PDB entry 9JYY | electron microscopy, 3.00 A resolution | chains e and Q of the 28 polymer chains in the assembly

# Chain e
Molecule: Internal virion protein gp14
Organism: Escherichia phage T7
UniProtKB: P03724 (GP14_BPT7); numbering as in UniProt (aligned over 1-196)
Sequence (196 residues; each row starts with the number of its first residue):
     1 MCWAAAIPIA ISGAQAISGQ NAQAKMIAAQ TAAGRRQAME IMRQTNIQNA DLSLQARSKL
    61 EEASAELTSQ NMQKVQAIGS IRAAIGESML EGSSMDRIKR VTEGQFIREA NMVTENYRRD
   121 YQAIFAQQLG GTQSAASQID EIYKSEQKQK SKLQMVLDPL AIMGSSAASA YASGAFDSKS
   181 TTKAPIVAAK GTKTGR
Disordered / not traced: 1-3, 87-100, 130-196

# Chain Q
Molecule: Internal virion protein gp15
Organism: Escherichia phage T7
Sequence (747 residues; each row starts with the number of its first residue):
     1 MSKIESALQA AQPGLSRLRG GAGGMGYRAA TTQAEQPRSS LLDTIGRFAK AGADMYTAKE
    61 QRARDLADER SNEIIRKLTP EQRREALNNG TLLYQDDPYA MEALRVKTGR NAAYLVDDDV
   121 MQKIKEGVFR TREEMEEYRH SRLQEGAKVY AEQFGIDPED VDYQRGFNGD ITERNISLYG
   181 AHDNFLSQQA QKGAIMNSRV ELNGVLQDPD MLRRPDSADF FEKYIDNGLV TGAIPSDAQA
   241 TQLISQAFSD ASSRAGGADF LMRVGDKKVT LNGATTTYRE LIGEEQWNAL MVTAQRSQFE
   301 TDAKLNEQYR LKINSALNQE DPRTAWEMLQ GIKAELDKVQ PDEQMTPQRE WLISAQEQVQ
   361 NQMNAWTKAQ AKALDDSMKS MNKLDVIDKQ FQKRINGEWV STDFKDMPVN ENTGEFKHSD
   421 MVNYANKKLA EIDSMDIPDG AKDAMKLKYL QADSKDGAFR TAIGTMVTDA GQEWSAAVIN
   481 GKLPERTPAM DALRRIRNAD PQLIAALYPD QAELFLTMDM MDKQGIDPQV ILDADRLTVK
   541 RSKEQRFEDD KAFESALNAS KAPEIARMPA SLRESARKIY DSVKYRSGNE SMAMEQMTKF
   601 LKESTYTFTG DDVDGDTVGV IPKNMMQVNS DPKSWEQGRD ILEEARKGII ASNPWITNKQ
   661 LTMYSQGDSI YLMDTTGQVR VRYDKELLSK VWSENQKKLE EKAREKALAD VNKRAPIVAA
   721 TKAREAAAKR VREKRKQTPK FIYGRKE
Disordered / not traced: 1-40, 712-747

# Chain e / chain Q interface
Residue-residue contacts (38):
  Met42(e) - Lys192(Q)
  Met42(e) - Met196(Q)  hydrophobic
  Arg43(e) - Lys192(Q)  hydrogen bond (backbone-side chain)
  Thr45(e) - Lys192(Q)  hydrogen bond (backbone-side chain)
  Ile47(e) - Gln188(Q)
  Ile47(e) - Gln191(Q)
  Ile47(e) - Lys192(Q)
  Ile47(e) - Ile195(Q)  hydrophobic
  Gln48(e) - Gln188(Q)
  Ala50(e) - Ala238(Q)  hydrophobic
  Ala50(e) - Gln239(Q)
  Ala50(e) - Gln242(Q)
  Arg57(e) - Gln242(Q)
  Arg57(e) - Gln246(Q)
  Leu60(e) - Met196(Q)  hydrophobic
  Leu60(e) - Arg199(Q)
  Ala63(e) - Met196(Q)  hydrophobic
  Ser64(e) - Met196(Q)
  Ser64(e) - Arg199(Q)
  Ser64(e) - Val200(Q)
  Ser64(e) - Asn203(Q)  hydrogen bond
  Leu67(e) - Val200(Q)  hydrophobic
  Thr68(e) - Val200(Q)
  Thr68(e) - Asn203(Q)
  Gln73(e) - Gly204(Q)  hydrogen bond (side chain-backbone)
  Gln73(e) - Asp208(Q)  hydrogen bond
  Lys74(e) - Asp208(Q)  salt bridge
  Lys74(e) - Met211(Q)
  Ala77(e) - Val205(Q)  hydrophobic
  Ala77(e) - Met211(Q)  hydrophobic
  Ser80(e) - Glu201(Q)
  Ser80(e) - Phe220(Q)
  Ile81(e) - Phe220(Q)  hydrophobic
  Ala84(e) - Phe220(Q)  hydrophobic
  Ala84(e) - Lys223(Q)
  Ala84(e) - Asn227(Q)
  Ile85(e) - Asp219(Q)
  Ile85(e) - Phe220(Q)
Also at the interface, not in a pair above, chain e (22 interface residues in all): Asn46, Gln76, Ile78
Also at the interface, not in a pair above, chain Q (25 interface residues in all): Asp210, Arg214, Asp216, Tyr224

# In short
22 residues of chain e and 25 residues of chain Q are in contact, with 5 hydrogen bonds and 1 salt bridge.
Among the polar pairs are Lys74(e)-Asp208(Q), Arg43(e)-Lys192(Q) and Thr45(e)-Lys192(Q).
Chain e is Internal virion protein gp14 and chain Q is Internal virion protein gp15, both from Escherichia
phage T7; the structure, core proteins of mature T7, was determined by electron microscopy, deposited together
with 9JYZ and 9JZ0.
